PDB entry 3FAL | X-ray diffraction, 2.36 A resolution | chains C and D of the 4 polymer chains in the assembly

[Chain C]
Name: Retinoic acid receptor RXR-alpha
Source organism: Homo sapiens
UniProt: P19793 (RXRA_HUMAN); the author numbering skips numbers that UniProt does not, so the offset changes along the chain: 225-433 = UniProt 225-433; 435-463 = UniProt 434-462
Amino-acid sequence (242 residues; each row starts with the number of its first residue; note: 1 number in that range is skipped by the numbering (no residue carries it; nothing is unmodelled there)):
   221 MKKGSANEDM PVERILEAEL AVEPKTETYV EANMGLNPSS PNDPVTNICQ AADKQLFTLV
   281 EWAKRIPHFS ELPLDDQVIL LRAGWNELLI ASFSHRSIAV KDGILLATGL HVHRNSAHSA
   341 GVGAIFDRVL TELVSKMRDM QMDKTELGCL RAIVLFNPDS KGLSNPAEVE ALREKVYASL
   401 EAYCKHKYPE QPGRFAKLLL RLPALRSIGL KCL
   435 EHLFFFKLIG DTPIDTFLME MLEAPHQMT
Not modelled in the structure: 221-224, 243-262, 435-449, 459-463
Differences from the reference sequence: expression tag (221-224)
Ligand contacts: retinoic acid (REA): Val265, Ile268, Cys269, Ala271, Ala272, Gln275, Asn306, Leu309, Ile310, Phe313, Arg316, Leu326, Ala327, Val342, Ile345, Val349, Cys432
Swiss-Prot annotation at these positions:
  - region: Arg348 to Gly368 (Required for nuclear export)
  - binding site (9-cis-retinoate): Arg316, Ala327
  - binding site (all-trans-retinoate): Arg316, Ala327
  - modified residue (Phosphoserine): Ser259, Ser260

[Chain D]
Name: Oxysterols receptor LXR-alpha
Source organism: Mus musculus
UniProt: Q9Z0Y9 (NR1H3_MOUSE); residues 200-445 here = UniProt positions 200-445
Amino-acid sequence (266 residues; each row starts with the number of its first residue):
   180 MRGSHHHHHH GMASLVPRGS VLPQLSPEQL GMIEKLVAAQ QQCNRRSFSD RLRVTPWPIA
   240 PDPQSREARQ QRFAHFTELA IVSVQEIVDF AKQLPGFLQL SREDQIALLK TSAIEVMLLE
   300 TSRRYNPGSE SITFLKDFSY NREDFAKAGL QVEFINPIFE FSRAMNELQL NDAEFALLIA
   360 ISIFSADRPN VQDQLQVERL QHTYVEALHA YVSINHPHDP LMFPRMLMKL VSLRTLSSVH
   420 SEQVFALRLQ DKKLPPLLSE IWDVHE
Not modelled in the structure: 180-201, 444-445
Differences from the reference sequence: expression tag (180-199)
Ligand contacts: LO2 (2-{4-[butyl(3-chloro-4,5-dimethoxybenzyl)amino]phenyl}-1,1,1,3,3,3-hexafluoropropan-2-ol): Phe252, Phe255, Thr256, Leu258, Ala259, Ser262, Ile293, Met296, Leu297, Glu299, Thr300, Phe313, Phe324, Leu329, Phe333, Ile337, Phe338, His419, Gln422, Val423, Leu426, Leu433, Leu437, Trp441

[Chain C / chain D interface]
Pairs across the interface (25):
  Arg348(C) - Asp366(D)
  Thr351(C) - Gln373(D)
  Glu352(C) - Asp366(D)
  Glu352(C) - Gln373(D)
  Lys356(C) - Glu377(D)  salt bridge
  Glu394(C) - Leu400(D)
  Glu394(C) - Arg404(D)  salt bridge
  Tyr397(C) - Pro403(D)  hydrophobic
  Tyr397(C) - Met407(D)
  Phe415(C) - Pro403(D)  hydrophobic
  Ala416(C) - Val384(D)  hydrophobic
  Ala416(C) - Phe402(D)  hydrophobic
  Leu419(C) - Pro403(D)  hydrophobic
  Leu419(C) - Met407(D)  hydrophobic
  Leu420(C) - Val384(D)  hydrophobic
  Leu420(C) - Leu406(D)  hydrophobic
  Leu422(C) - Met407(D)  hydrophobic
  Leu422(C) - Val410(D)  hydrophobic
  Pro423(C) - Val410(D)
  Pro423(C) - Arg413(D)  hydrogen bond (backbone-side chain)
  Ala424(C) - Asp366(D)
  Arg426(C) - Val410(D)
  Arg426(C) - Thr414(D)  hydrogen bond
  Ser427(C) - Arg413(D)  hydrogen bond
  Leu430(C) - Arg413(D)
Interface residues without a listed pair, chain C (20 interface residues in all): Ile373, Arg393, Ala398, Glu401
Interface residues without a listed pair, chain D (19 interface residues in all): Ala365, Gln380, His388, Leu409, Ser411, Ser417

[Overview]
The interface between chain C and chain D involves 20 residues on one side and 19 on the other; the contacts
include 3 hydrogen bonds and 2 salt bridges. Among the polar pairs are Lys356(C)-Glu377(D),
Glu394(C)-Arg404(D) and Pro423(C)-Arg413(D). Chain C binds retinoic acid.
Chain C is Retinoic acid receptor RXR-alpha (Homo sapiens) and chain D is Oxysterols receptor LXR-alpha (Mus
musculus); the structure, humanRXR alpha & mouse LXR alpha complexed with Retenoic acid and GSK2186, was
determined by X-ray diffraction.
